Entry 7YI5 (electron microscopy, 3.96 A resolution); this record covers chains H and P of the 16 polymer chains in the assembly.

== Chain H ==
Name: Histone H4
From: Xenopus laevis
UniProt: P62799 (H4_XENLA); residues 1-102 here correspond to UniProt positions 2-103 (UniProt number = residue number + 1)
Sequence (102 residues; numbered 1 to 102; the number before each row is that of its first residue):
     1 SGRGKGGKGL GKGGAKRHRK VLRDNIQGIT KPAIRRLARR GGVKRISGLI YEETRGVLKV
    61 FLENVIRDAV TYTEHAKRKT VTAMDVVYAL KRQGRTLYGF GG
Not modelled in the structure: 1-22, 102
Curated features (UniProtKB/Swiss-Prot):
  - DNA-binding region: Lys16 to Lys20
  - modified residue: Ser1 (N-acetylserine), Arg3 (Asymmetric dimethylarginine), Lys5 (N6-(2-hydroxyisobutyryl)lysine), Lys8 (N6-(2-hydroxyisobutyryl)lysine), Lys12 (N6-(2-hydroxyisobutyryl)lysine), Lys16 (N6-(2-hydroxyisobutyryl)lysine), Lys20 (N6,N6,N6-trimethyllysine), Lys31 (N6-(2-hydroxyisobutyryl)lysine), Lys44 (N6-(2-hydroxyisobutyryl)lysine), Ser47 (Phosphoserine), Tyr51 (Phosphotyrosine), Lys59 (N6-(2-hydroxyisobutyryl)lysine), Lys77 (N6-(2-hydroxyisobutyryl)lysine), Lys79 (N6-(2-hydroxyisobutyryl)lysine), Tyr88 (Phosphotyrosine), Lys91 (N6-(2-hydroxyisobutyryl)lysine)
  - cross-link (Glycyl lysine isopeptide (Lys-Gly)): Lys31 (interchain with G-Cter in UFM1), Lys91 (interchain with G-Cter in ubiquitin)

== Chain P ==
Molecule: Wisdom 601 DNA
From: synthetic construct
Sequence (167 nucleotides; numbered -93 to 73; the number before each row is that of its first residue; numbers below 1 keep their minus sign (DG-93 is residue -93)):
   -93 GGTCGCTGTT CAATACATGC ACAGGATGTA TATATCTGAC ACGTGCCTGG AGACTAGGGA
   -33 GTAATCCCCT TGGCGGTTAA AACGCGGGGG ACAGCGCGTA CGTGCGTTTA AGCGGTGCTA
    27 GAGCTGTCTA CGACCAATTG AGCGGCCTGC AGACCGGGAT TCTCCAG
Not modelled in the structure: -93 to -78

== Interface between chain H and chain P ==
Residue-residue contacts - 11 pairs, chain H then chain P:
  Arg35(H) with DG8(P), salt bridge to the phosphate
  Arg45(H) with DC7(P), hydrogen bond to the sugar; DG8(P), phosphate contact
  Ile46(H) with DC7(P), sugar contact; DG8(P), hydrogen bond to the phosphate
  Ser47(H) with DC7(P), hydrogen bond to the phosphate
  Gly48(H) with DC7(P), hydrogen bond to the phosphate
  Arg78(H) with DA28(P), phosphate contact
  Lys79(H) with DG27(P), phosphate contact; DA28(P), hydrogen bond to the phosphate
  Thr80(H) with DA28(P), hydrogen bond to the phosphate
Other interface residues (no listed pair), chain H (9 interface residues in all): Lys44
Other interface residues (no listed pair), chain P (5 interface residues in all): DG29

== Overview ==
The interface between chain H and chain P involves 9 residues on one side and 5 on the other, with 6 hydrogen
bonds and 1 salt bridge. Polar contacts include Arg45(H)-DC7(P), Ile46(H)-DG8(P) and Ser47(H)-DC7(P). From
UniProt: a DNA-binding region on chain H.
Chain H is Histone H4 (Xenopus laevis) and chain P is Wisdom 601 DNA (synthetic construct); the structure,
Cryo-EM structure of Rpd3S complex bound to H3K36me3 nucleosome in loose state, was determined by electron
microscopy together with 7YI0, 7YI1, 7YI2, 7YI3 and 7YI4 from the same study.
